PDB entry 8TEY | electron microscopy, 3.06 A resolution | chains m and s of the 60 polymer chains in the assembly

[Chain m (and s)]
Name: Capsid protein
Source organism: Avian adeno-associated virus
Notes: chain s of this document is another copy of the same molecule, construct and numbering; everything in this record applies to it too
UniProtKB: Q7TG43 (Q7TG43_9VIRU); residues 209-743 here = UniProt positions 209-743
Chain sequence (535 residues; row label = number of the first residue in the row):
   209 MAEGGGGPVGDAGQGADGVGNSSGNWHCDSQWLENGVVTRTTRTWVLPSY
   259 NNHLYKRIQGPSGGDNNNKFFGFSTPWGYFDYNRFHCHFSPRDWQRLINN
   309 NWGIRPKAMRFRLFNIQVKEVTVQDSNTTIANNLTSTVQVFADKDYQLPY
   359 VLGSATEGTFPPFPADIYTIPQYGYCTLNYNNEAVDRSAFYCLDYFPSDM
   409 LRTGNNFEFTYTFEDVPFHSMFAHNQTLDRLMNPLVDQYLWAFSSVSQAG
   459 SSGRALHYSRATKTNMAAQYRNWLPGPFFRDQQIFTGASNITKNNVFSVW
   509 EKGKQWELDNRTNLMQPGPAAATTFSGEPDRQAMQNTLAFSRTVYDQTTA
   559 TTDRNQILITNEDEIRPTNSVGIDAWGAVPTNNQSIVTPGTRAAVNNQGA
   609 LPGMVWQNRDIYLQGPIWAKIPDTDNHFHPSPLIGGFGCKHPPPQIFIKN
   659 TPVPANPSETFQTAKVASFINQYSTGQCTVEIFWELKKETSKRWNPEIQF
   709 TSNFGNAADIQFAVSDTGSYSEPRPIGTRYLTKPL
Disordered / not traced: 209-224
Sequence notes: conflict S334 (Phe in Q7TG43), A339 (Gly in Q7TG43), L621 (Pro in Q7TG43), Q622 (Thr in Q7TG43), P624 (Thr in Q7TG43), I625 (His in Q7TG43), W626 (Leu in Q7TG43), G644 (Arg in Q7TG43)
Residues lining bound ligands:
  - 2'-deoxyadenosine-5'-monophosphate (D5M), molecule 1: P425, N616, H637, P638, S639, P640, G644, G646
  - 2'-deoxyadenosine-5'-monophosphate (D5M), molecule 2: D633, N634, H635
From the paper describing this entry:
  - binding site for 2'-deoxyadenosine-5'-monophosphate: P425, H637, P638

[Interface between chain m and chain s]
Residue-residue contacts (117; chain m residue first):
  G226(m) - R410(s)
  V227(m) - V227(s)  hydrophobic
  V227(m) - L342(s)
  V227(m) - R410(s)  hydrogen bond (backbone-side chain)
  G228(m) - V227(s)
  G228(m) - R410(s)
  G228(m) - T411(s)
  G228(m) - G412(s)  hydrogen bond (backbone-backbone)
  N229(m) - D225(s)
  N229(m) - R410(s)
  N229(m) - N413(s)
  S230(m) - M408(s)  hydrogen bond (side chain-backbone)
  S230(m) - R410(s)
  S230(m) - N413(s)
  G232(m) - M408(s)
  N233(m) - S406(s)
  N233(m) - D407(s)  hydrogen bond
  N233(m) - M408(s)  hydrogen bond (side chain-backbone)
  W234(m) - Q347(s)
  W234(m) - D402(s)  hydrogen bond (side chain-backbone)
  W234(m) - F404(s)  hydrogen bond (side chain-backbone)
  W234(m) - P405(s)
  W234(m) - S406(s)  hydrogen bond (backbone-backbone)
  W234(m) - M408(s)  hydrophobic
  C236(m) - D402(s)  hydrogen bond (side chain-backbone)
  C236(m) - Y403(s)
  D237(m) - Y403(s)
  D237(m) - P405(s)
  S238(m) - Y403(s)  hydrogen bond
  T252(m) - P660(s)
  V254(m) - P662(s)  hydrophobic
  V254(m) - P665(s)  hydrophobic
  P256(m) - P665(s)  hydrophobic
  P256(m) - E667(s)
  S257(m) - E667(s)
  Y258(m) - E667(s)
  S298(m) - Y403(s)
  D301(m) - Y403(s)  hydrogen bond
  F322(m) - M408(s)  hydrophobic
  N323(m) - M408(s)
  N323(m) - R410(s)
  I324(m) - R410(s)
  Q325(m) - T343(s)  hydrogen bond
  Q325(m) - S344(s)
  Q325(m) - V661(s)
  K327(m) - N341(s)  hydrogen bond
  K327(m) - T343(s)
  K327(m) - V661(s)
  V329(m) - N664(s)
  N335(m) - Q332(s)  hydrogen bond
  I338(m) - E328(s)
  I338(m) - N664(s)
  I338(m) - I678(s)  hydrophobic
  N340(m) - N341(s)  hydrogen bond
  N340(m) - L342(s)
  N340(m) - T343(s)  hydrogen bond
  E365(m) - T671(s)  hydrogen bond
  G366(m) - F669(s)
  F371(m) - Y263(s)  hydrophobic
  F371(m) - F398(s)  hydrophobic
  F371(m) - C400(s)  hydrophobic
  P372(m) - D402(s)
  A373(m) - Y263(s)  hydrophobic
  A373(m) - D402(s)
  D374(m) - K673(s)  salt bridge
  I375(m) - P660(s)  hydrophobic
  I375(m) - P662(s)  hydrophobic
  I375(m) - F677(s)  hydrophobic
  T377(m) - F669(s)
  T377(m) - V674(s)
  P379(m) - F669(s)  hydrophobic
  T411(m) - R410(s)  hydrogen bond (backbone-side chain)
  V552(m) - T671(s)
  Y553(m) - T671(s)
  Y553(m) - K673(s)
  Q555(m) - T671(s)
  Q555(m) - A672(s)
  N679(m) - E667(s)  hydrogen bond
  Y681(m) - P662(s)  hydrogen bond (side chain-backbone)
  Y681(m) - A663(s)
  Y681(m) - N664(s)
  Y681(m) - P665(s)
  Y681(m) - I678(s)
  T683(m) - P662(s)
  Q685(m) - M408(s)
  S710(m) - D394(s)  hydrogen bond
  N711(m) - D394(s)
  F712(m) - A392(s)
  F712(m) - V393(s)
  F712(m) - D394(s)
  G713(m) - A392(s)
  G713(m) - V393(s)
  G713(m) - D394(s)  hydrogen bond (backbone-backbone)
  N714(m) - Y388(s)
  N714(m) - E391(s)
  N714(m) - A392(s)
  A715(m) - E391(s)
  A715(m) - A392(s)  hydrogen bond (backbone-backbone)
  A716(m) - R265(s)
  A716(m) - F279(s)
  D717(m) - R265(s)  salt bridge
  I718(m) - F279(s)  hydrophobic
  I718(m) - F281(s)  hydrophobic
  I718(m) - A392(s)  hydrophobic
  I718(m) - S396(s)
  I718(m) - F398(s)  hydrophobic
  A721(m) - F398(s)  hydrophobic
  V722(m) - Y263(s)
  V722(m) - F281(s)  hydrophobic
  V722(m) - F398(s)  hydrophobic
  S723(m) - K264(s)
  S723(m) - R265(s)  hydrogen bond (backbone-backbone)
  D724(m) - K264(s)
  D724(m) - R265(s)  salt bridge
  T725(m) - L262(s)
  G726(m) - Y263(s)
  G726(m) - K673(s)  hydrogen bond (backbone-side chain)
Other interface residues (no listed pair), chain m (64 interface residues in all): H235, T336, I378, F720, S727
Other interface residues (no listed pair), chain s (52 interface residues in all): T345, A397, T659, T668

[Summary]
Chain m and chain s form an interface of 64 and 52 residues respectively, with 25 hydrogen bonds and 3 salt
bridges. Among the polar pairs are D374(m)-K673(s), D717(m)-R265(s) and D724(m)-R265(s). Ligands of chain m:
2'-deoxyadenosine-5'-monophosphate. The paper reports a binding site for 2'-deoxyadenosine-5'-monophosphate at
P425(m), H637(m) and P638(m).
Both chains are Capsid protein (Avian adeno-associated virus). Entry 8TEY (Avian Adeno-associated virus -
empty capsid) was determined by electron microscopy, deposited together with 8TEX.
